Entry 9E76 (electron microscopy, 3.40 A resolution); this record covers chains B and C of the 19 polymer chains in the assembly.

# Chain B
Protein: V-type proton ATPase subunit d
Organism: Saccharomyces cerevisiae
Reference sequence: P32366 (VA0D_YEAST); residues 1-345 here = UniProt positions 1-345
Sequence (345 residues; numbered 1 to 345; the number before each row is that of its first residue):
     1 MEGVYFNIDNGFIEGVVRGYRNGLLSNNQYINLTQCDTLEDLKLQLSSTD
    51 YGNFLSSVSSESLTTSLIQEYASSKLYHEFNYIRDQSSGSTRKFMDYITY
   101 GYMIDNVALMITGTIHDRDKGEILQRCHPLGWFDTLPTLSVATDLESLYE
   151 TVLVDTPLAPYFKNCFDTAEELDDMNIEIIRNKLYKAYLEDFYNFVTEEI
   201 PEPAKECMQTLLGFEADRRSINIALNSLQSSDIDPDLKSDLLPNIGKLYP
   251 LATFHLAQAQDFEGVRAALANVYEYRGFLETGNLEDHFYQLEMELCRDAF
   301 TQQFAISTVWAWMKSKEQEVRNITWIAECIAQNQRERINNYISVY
Swiss-Prot annotation at these positions:
  - modified residue: Met1 (N-acetylmethionine)

# Chain C
Protein: V-type proton ATPase subunit c''
Organism: Saccharomyces cerevisiae
Reference sequence: P23968 (VATO_YEAST); numbering as in UniProt (aligned over 1-213)
Sequence (213 residues; numbered 1 to 213; the number before each row is that of its first residue):
     1 MNKESKDDDMSLGKFSFSHFLYYLVLIVVIVYGLYKLFTGHGSDINFGKF
    51 LLRTSPYMWANLGIALCVGLSVVGAAWGIFITGSSMIGAGVRAPRITTKN
   101 LISIIFCEVVAIYGLIIAIVFSSKLTVATAENMYSKSNLYTGYSLFWAGI
   151 TVGASNLICGIAVGITGATAAISDAADSALFVKILVIEIFGSILGLLGLI
   201 VGLLMAGKASEFQ
Disordered / not traced: 1-15
Swiss-Prot annotation at these positions:
  - site: Glu108 (Essential for proton translocation)
  - mutagenesis: Glu108 (E108D: Partial inactivation; E108L/Q/V: Inactivation)

# How chain B and chain C interact
Pairs across the interface (21):
  Gly3(B) - Ile81(C)
  Val4(B) - Trp77(C)  hydrogen bond (backbone-side chain)
  Tyr5(B) - Trp77(C)  hydrophobic
  Asn7(B) - Ile81(C)  hydrogen bond (side chain-backbone)
  Asn7(B) - Ser84(C)  hydrogen bond
  Asn7(B) - Ser85(C)  hydrogen bond
  Ile8(B) - Phe80(C)  hydrophobic
  Phe12(B) - Gly88(C)
  Gly15(B) - Gly88(C)
  Gly15(B) - Ala89(C)
  Val16(B) - Gly88(C)
  Arg18(B) - Ile172(C)
  Gly19(B) - Arg92(C)
  Asn22(B) - Ala175(C)
  Asn22(B) - Ala176(C)
  Gly23(B) - Arg92(C)
  Asp50(B) - Arg92(C)  salt bridge
  Gln303(B) - Thr169(C)
  Gln303(B) - Ile172(C)
  Phe304(B) - Ile165(C)  hydrophobic
  Phe304(B) - Ala168(C)  hydrophobic
Also at the interface, not in a pair above, chain B (18 interface residues in all): Met1, Gly11, Glu14
Also at the interface, not in a pair above, chain C (17 interface residues in all): Ile87, Val91, Ile161

# Summary
18 residues of chain B and 17 residues of chain C are in contact; the contacts include 4 hydrogen bonds and 1
salt bridge. Polar contacts include Asp50(B)-Arg92(C), Val4(B)-Trp77(C) and Asn7(B)-Ile81(C). UniProt lists
one mutagenesis site on chain C.
Here chain B is V-type proton ATPase subunit d and chain C is V-type proton ATPase subunit c'', both from
Saccharomyces cerevisiae. Entry 9E76 (Yeast V-ATPase Vo proton channel bound to nanobody 1WVA25) was
determined by electron microscopy together with 9E7L and 9MJ4 from the same study.
